Entry 8A9Z (X-ray diffraction, 2.29 A resolution); this record covers chains A and E of the 6 polymer chains in the assembly.

Chain A:
Protein: Tubulin alpha-1B chain
Organism: Bos taurus
UniProt: P81947 (TBA1B_BOVIN); residue numbers follow UniProt; this construct covers 1-451
Sequence (451 residues; row label = number of the first residue in the row):
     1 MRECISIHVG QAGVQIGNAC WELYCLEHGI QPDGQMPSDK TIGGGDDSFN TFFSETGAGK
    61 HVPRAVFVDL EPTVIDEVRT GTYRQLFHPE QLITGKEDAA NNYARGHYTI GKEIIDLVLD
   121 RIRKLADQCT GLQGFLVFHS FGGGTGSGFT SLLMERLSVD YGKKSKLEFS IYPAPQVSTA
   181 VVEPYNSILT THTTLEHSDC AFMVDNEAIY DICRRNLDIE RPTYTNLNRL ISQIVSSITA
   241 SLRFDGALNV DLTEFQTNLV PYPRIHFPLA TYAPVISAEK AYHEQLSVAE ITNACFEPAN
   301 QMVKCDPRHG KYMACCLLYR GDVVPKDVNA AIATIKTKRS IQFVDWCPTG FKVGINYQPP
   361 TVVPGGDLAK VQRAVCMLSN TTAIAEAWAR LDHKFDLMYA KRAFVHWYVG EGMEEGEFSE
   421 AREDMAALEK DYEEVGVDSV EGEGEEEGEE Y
Unresolved in the structure: 438-451
Bound ions: Ca2+: D39, T41, G44, E55
Small-molecule neighbours:
  - GTP (guanosine-5'-triphosphate): G10, Q11, A12, Q15, I16, D69, D98, A99, A100, N101, S140, G142, G143, G144, T145, G146, I171, P173, V177, S178, T179, E183, N206, Y224, L227, N228, I231
  - LO9 (7-[(3,5-dimethoxyphenyl)methyl]pyrrolo[3,4-g][1,2]benzoxazole): S178, T179, A180, V181

Chain E:
Protein: Stathmin-4
Organism: Rattus norvegicus
UniProt: P63043 (STMN4_RAT); residues 5-145 here correspond to UniProt positions 49-189 (UniProt number = residue number + 44)
Sequence (143 residues; row label = number of the first residue in the row):
     3 MADMEVIELN KCTSGQSFEV ILKPPSFDGV PEFNASLPRR RDPSLEEIQK KLEAAEERRK
    63 YQEAELLKHL AEKREHEREV IQKAIEENNN FIKMAKEKLA QKMESNKENR EAHLAAMLER
   123 LQEKDKHAEE VRKNKELKEE ASR
Unresolved in the structure: 3-5, 29-43, 143-145
Construct notes: initiating methionine (3); expression tag (4)
Curated features (UniProtKB/Swiss-Prot):
  - modified residue: S46 (Phosphoserine)

How chain A and chain E interact:
Residue-residue contacts - 61 pairs, chain A then chain E:
  Y108(A) - L54(E)  hydrophobic
  Y108(A) - A57(E)  hydrophobic
  T109(A) - R61(E)  hydrogen bond
  K112(A) - E58(E)  salt bridge
  L152(A) - L54(E)  hydrophobic
  E155(A) - I50(E)
  R156(A) - L47(E)
  R156(A) - Q51(E)
  S158(A) - D44(E)
  V159(A) - P45(E)
  E196(A) - D44(E)
  H197(A) - D44(E)  salt bridge
  H197(A) - P45(E)
  F244(A) - S16(E)
  D245(A) - C14(E)  hydrogen bond
  D245(A) - S16(E)  hydrogen bond (backbone-side chain)
  A247(A) - N12(E)
  A247(A) - S19(E)
  L248(A) - S19(E)
  P325(A) - Q18(E)
  P325(A) - F20(E)  hydrophobic
  N329(A) - M6(E)
  N329(A) - V8(E)
  N329(A) - F20(E)
  N329(A) - V22(E)
  I332(A) - V22(E)  hydrophobic
  K336(A) - L24(E)
  D345(A) - P27(E)
  D345(A) - S28(E)  hydrogen bond (backbone-backbone)
  W346(A) - P27(E)
  C347(A) - P27(E)
  P348(A) - K25(E)
  P348(A) - P27(E)
  T349(A) - I23(E)
  T349(A) - L24(E)  hydrogen bond (backbone-backbone)
  T349(A) - K25(E)  hydrogen bond (backbone-backbone)
  G350(A) - V22(E)
  F351(A) - E21(E)
  F351(A) - V22(E)  hydrogen bond (backbone-backbone)
  F351(A) - L24(E)  hydrophobic
  K352(A) - F20(E)
  K352(A) - E21(E)  salt bridge
  V353(A) - S19(E)
  V353(A) - F20(E)  hydrogen bond (backbone-backbone)
  G354(A) - Q18(E)
  G354(A) - S19(E)
  I355(A) - G17(E)
  I355(A) - Q18(E)  hydrogen bond (backbone-backbone)
  N356(A) - S16(E)  hydrogen bond
  Y357(A) - T15(E)
  Y357(A) - S16(E)  hydrogen bond (backbone-backbone)
  Y357(A) - G17(E)
  Y357(A) - Q18(E)  hydrogen bond
  V409(A) - Q64(E)
  G410(A) - R61(E)
  G410(A) - Q64(E)
  E411(A) - R61(E)  hydrogen bond (backbone-side chain)
  G412(A) - A57(E)
  G412(A) - R60(E)  hydrogen bond (backbone-side chain)
  G412(A) - R61(E)
  E414(A) - R60(E)  salt bridge
Interface residues without a listed pair, chain A (40 interface residues in all): H107, G246, V328, A333
Interface residues without a listed pair, chain E (31 interface residues in all): S46, K53, E55

Summary:
Chain A and chain E form an interface of 40 and 31 residues respectively, with 14 hydrogen bonds and 4 salt
bridges. Among the polar pairs are K112(A)-E58(E), H197(A)-D44(E) and K352(A)-E21(E). Ligands of chain A: GTP
and compound LO9.
Chain A is Tubulin alpha-1B chain (Bos taurus) and chain E is Stathmin-4 (Rattus norvegicus); the structure,
Tubulin-[1,2]oxazoloisoindole-2e complex, was determined by X-ray diffraction (same publication as 8A9T).
